PDB entry 2XWK | X-ray diffraction, 1.49 A resolution | chain A

[Chain A]
Molecule: Sialic acid-binding periplasmic protein siap
From: Haemophilus influenzae
UniProt: P44542 (SIAP_HAEIN); residues 1-306 here correspond to UniProt positions 24-329 (UniProt number = residue number + 23)
Chain sequence (312 residues; numbered 1 to 312; the number before each row is that of its first residue):
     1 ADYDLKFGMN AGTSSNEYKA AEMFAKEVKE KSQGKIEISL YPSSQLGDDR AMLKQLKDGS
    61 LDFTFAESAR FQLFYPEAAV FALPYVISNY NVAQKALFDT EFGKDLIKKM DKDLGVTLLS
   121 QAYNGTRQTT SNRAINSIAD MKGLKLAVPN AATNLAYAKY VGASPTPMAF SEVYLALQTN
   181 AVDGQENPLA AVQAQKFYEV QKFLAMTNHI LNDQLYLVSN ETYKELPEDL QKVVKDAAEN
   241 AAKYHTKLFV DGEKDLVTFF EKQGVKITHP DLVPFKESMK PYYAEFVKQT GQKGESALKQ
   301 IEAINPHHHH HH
Not modelled in the structure: 310-312
Differences from the reference sequence: engineered mutation Ala147 (Arg170 in P44542); expression tag (307-312)
Small-molecule neighbours: N-acetyl-beta-neuraminic acid (SLB): Asn10, Ala11, Glu17, Asp49, Phe65, Ala66, Glu67, Arg70, Arg127, Pro149, Ala151, Asn154, Phe170, Asn187, Asn212, Gln214

[Overview]
Ligands of chain A: N-acetyl-beta-neuraminic acid.
Chain A is Sialic acid-binding periplasmic protein siap (Haemophilus influenzae); the structure, SiaP R147A
mutant in complex with Neu5Ac, was determined by X-ray diffraction, deposited together with 2XWI, 2XWO and
2XWV.
